Entry 8ADL (electron microscopy, 2.95 A resolution); this record covers chains A and F of the 22 polymer chains in the assembly.

== Chain A ==
Name: Restriction of telomere capping protein 1
From: Saccharomyces cerevisiae
UniProtKB: Q08281 (RTC1_YEAST); residue numbers follow UniProt; this construct covers 1-1341
Chain sequence (1341 residues; each row starts with the number of its first residue):
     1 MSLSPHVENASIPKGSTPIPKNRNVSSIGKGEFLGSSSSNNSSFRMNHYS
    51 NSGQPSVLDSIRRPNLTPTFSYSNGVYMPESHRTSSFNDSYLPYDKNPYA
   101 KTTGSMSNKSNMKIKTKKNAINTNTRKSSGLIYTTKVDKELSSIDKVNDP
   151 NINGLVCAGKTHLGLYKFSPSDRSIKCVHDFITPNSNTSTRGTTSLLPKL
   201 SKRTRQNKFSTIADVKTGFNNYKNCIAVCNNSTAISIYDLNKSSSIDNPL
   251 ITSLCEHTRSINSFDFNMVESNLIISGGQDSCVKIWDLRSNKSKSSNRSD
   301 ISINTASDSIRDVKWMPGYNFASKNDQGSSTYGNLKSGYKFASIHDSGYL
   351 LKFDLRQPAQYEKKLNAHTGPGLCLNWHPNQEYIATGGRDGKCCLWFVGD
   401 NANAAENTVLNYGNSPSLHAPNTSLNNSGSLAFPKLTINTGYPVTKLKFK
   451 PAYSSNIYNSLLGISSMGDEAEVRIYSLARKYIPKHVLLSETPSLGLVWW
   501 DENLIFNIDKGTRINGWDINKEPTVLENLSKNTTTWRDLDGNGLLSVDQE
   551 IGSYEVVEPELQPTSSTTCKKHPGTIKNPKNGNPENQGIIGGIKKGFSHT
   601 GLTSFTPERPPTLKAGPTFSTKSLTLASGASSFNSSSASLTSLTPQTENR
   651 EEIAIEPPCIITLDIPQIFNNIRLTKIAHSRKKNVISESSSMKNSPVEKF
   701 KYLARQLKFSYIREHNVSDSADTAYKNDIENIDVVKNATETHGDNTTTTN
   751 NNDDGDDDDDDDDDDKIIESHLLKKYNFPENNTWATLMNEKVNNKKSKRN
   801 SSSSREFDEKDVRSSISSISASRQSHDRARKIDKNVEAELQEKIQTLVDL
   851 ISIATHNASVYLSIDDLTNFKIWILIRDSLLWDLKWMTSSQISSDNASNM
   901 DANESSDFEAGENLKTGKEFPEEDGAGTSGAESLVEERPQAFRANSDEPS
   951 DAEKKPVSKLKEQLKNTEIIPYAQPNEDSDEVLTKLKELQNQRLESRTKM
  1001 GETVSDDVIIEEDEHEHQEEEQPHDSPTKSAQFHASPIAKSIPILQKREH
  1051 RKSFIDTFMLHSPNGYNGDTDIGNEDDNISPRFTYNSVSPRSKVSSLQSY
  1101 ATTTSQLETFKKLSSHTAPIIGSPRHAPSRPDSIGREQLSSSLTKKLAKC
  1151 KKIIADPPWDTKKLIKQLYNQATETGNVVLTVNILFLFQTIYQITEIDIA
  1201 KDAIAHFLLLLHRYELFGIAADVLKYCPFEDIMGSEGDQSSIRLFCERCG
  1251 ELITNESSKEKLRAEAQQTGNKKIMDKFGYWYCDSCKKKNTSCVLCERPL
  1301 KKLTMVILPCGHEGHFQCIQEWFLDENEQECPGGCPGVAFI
Unresolved in the structure: 1-127, 159-160, 183-210, 291-297, 323-336, 400-432, 557-653, 680-693, 713-835, 891-1153
Swiss-Prot annotation at these positions:
  - zinc finger: Cys1293 to Cys1335 (RING-type)
  - modified residue (Phosphoserine): Ser1036, Ser1080, Ser1087, Ser1089, Ser1123, Ser1133
Metal / ion sites: Zn2+ site 1: Cys1246, Cys1249, Cys1283, Cys1286; Zn2+ site 2: Cys1293, Cys1296, His1315, Cys1318; Zn2+ site 3: Cys1310, His1312, Cys1331, Cys1335

== Chain F ==
Name: Nucleoporin SEH1
From: Saccharomyces cerevisiae
UniProtKB: P53011 (SEH1_YEAST); residues 1-349 here = UniProt positions 1-349
Chain sequence (349 residues; row label = number of the first residue in the row):
     1 MQPFDSGHDDLVHDVVYDFYGRHVATCSSDQHIKVFKLDKDTSNWELSDS
    51 WRAHDSSIVAIDWASPEYGRIIASASYDKTVKLWEEDPDQEECSGRRWNK
   101 LCTLNDSKGSLYSVKFAPAHLGLKLACLGNDGILRLYDALEPSDLRSWTL
   151 TSEMKVLSIPPANHLQSDFCLSWCPSRFSPEKLAVSALEQAIIYQRGKDG
   201 KLHVAAKLPGHKSLIRSISWAPSIGRWYQLIATGCKDGRIRIFKITEKLS
   251 PLASEESLTNSNMFDNSADVDMDAQGRSDSNTEEKAELQSNLQVELLSEH
   301 DDHNGEVWSVSWNLTGTILSSAGDDGKVRLWKATYSNEFKCMSVITAQQ
Unresolved in the structure: 250-286, 349
Swiss-Prot annotation at these positions:
  - modified residue: Ser257 (Phosphoserine)

== How chain A and chain F interact ==
Contacting residue pairs (138; chain A residue first):
  Asn439(A) - Gln31(F)  hydrogen bond (backbone-side chain)
  Asn439(A) - Arg52(F)
  Asn439(A) - Asp55(F)
  Thr440(A) - Asp55(F)
  Gly441(A) - Asp55(F)
  Glu470(A) - Lys79(F)
  Arg474(A) - Tyr77(F)
  Arg480(A) - Asp10(F)  salt bridge
  Arg480(A) - Leu11(F)
  Tyr482(A) - Asp9(F)
  Tyr482(A) - Ser29(F)
  Tyr482(A) - Asp30(F)
  Ile483(A) - Asp10(F)
  Ile483(A) - Ser29(F)
  Val487(A) - Leu165(F)
  Leu489(A) - His164(F)
  Pro523(A) - Leu165(F)
  Pro523(A) - Gln166(F)
  Val525(A) - Leu165(F)  hydrophobic
  Leu526(A) - Leu11(F)  hydrophobic
  Glu527(A) - Trp308(F)
  Asn528(A) - Leu165(F)
  Asn528(A) - Gln166(F)
  Asn528(A) - Ser167(F)  hydrogen bond (side chain-backbone)
  Asn528(A) - Asp168(F)
  Asn528(A) - Arg216(F)  hydrogen bond
  Asn528(A) - Trp308(F)
  Leu529(A) - His13(F)
  Leu529(A) - Tyr77(F)
  Leu529(A) - Trp308(F)
  Ser530(A) - His13(F)  hydrogen bond (backbone-side chain)
  Ser530(A) - Trp308(F)
  Lys531(A) - Leu11(F)
  Lys531(A) - Trp308(F)
  Lys531(A) - Asp324(F)  salt bridge
  Asn532(A) - Trp308(F)
  Asn532(A) - Ser309(F)
  Asn532(A) - Ala322(F)
  Asn532(A) - Gly323(F)
  Thr533(A) - Val15(F)
  Thr533(A) - Ser309(F)
  Thr534(A) - Ser309(F)  hydrogen bond (backbone-side chain)
  Thr534(A) - Ser311(F)
  Thr534(A) - Ser320(F)
  Thr534(A) - Ala322(F)
  Thr535(A) - Val15(F)
  Thr535(A) - Tyr17(F)
  Thr535(A) - Ser311(F)
  Trp536(A) - Tyr17(F)
  Trp536(A) - Ser311(F)  hydrogen bond (side chain-backbone)
  Trp536(A) - Trp312(F)
  Trp536(A) - Asn313(F)
  Trp536(A) - Ile318(F)  hydrophobic
  Trp536(A) - Ser320(F)  hydrogen bond
  Trp536(A) - Leu330(F)  hydrophobic
  Arg537(A) - Met1(F)
  Arg537(A) - Tyr17(F)
  Arg537(A) - Tyr20(F)
  Arg537(A) - Gly21(F)  hydrogen bond (side chain-backbone)
  Arg537(A) - Arg22(F)
  Arg537(A) - Leu38(F)
  Arg537(A) - Leu314(F)
  Asp538(A) - Leu314(F)
  Leu539(A) - Asn313(F)  hydrogen bond (backbone-side chain)
  Leu539(A) - Leu314(F)  hydrophobic
  Leu539(A) - Thr315(F)
  Asn542(A) - Met1(F)
  Gly543(A) - Met1(F)
  Gly543(A) - Tyr17(F)  hydrogen bond (backbone-side chain)
  Leu544(A) - Tyr17(F)
  Leu544(A) - Ser320(F)
  Leu544(A) - Leu330(F)  hydrophobic
  Leu545(A) - Val15(F)  hydrophobic
  Leu545(A) - Tyr17(F)
  Leu545(A) - Val24(F)  hydrophobic
  Ser546(A) - Val328(F)
  Val547(A) - Val12(F)  hydrophobic
  Asp548(A) - Ala347(F)
  Gln549(A) - Leu11(F)
  Gln549(A) - Val12(F)  hydrogen bond (side chain-backbone)
  Glu550(A) - Leu11(F)
  Ile551(A) - Leu11(F)  hydrophobic
  Ile655(A) - Asp10(F)
  Pro657(A) - Asp5(F)
  Pro657(A) - Ser6(F)
  Pro657(A) - His8(F)
  Pro658(A) - Asp5(F)
  Pro658(A) - Ser6(F)  hydrogen bond (backbone-side chain)
  Pro658(A) - His8(F)
  Pro658(A) - Asp10(F)
  Pro658(A) - Val12(F)  hydrophobic
  Cys659(A) - Phe4(F)
  Cys659(A) - Asp5(F)
  Ile660(A) - Pro3(F)
  Ile660(A) - Phe4(F)  hydrogen bond (backbone-backbone)
  Ile660(A) - Ser6(F)
  Ile661(A) - Pro3(F)  hydrophobic
  Ile661(A) - Ala347(F)  hydrophobic
  Thr662(A) - Met1(F)
  Thr662(A) - Gln2(F)  hydrogen bond (side chain-backbone)
  Thr662(A) - Pro3(F)
  Thr662(A) - Phe4(F)
  Thr662(A) - Trp45(F)
  Leu663(A) - Ile345(F)  hydrophobic
  Phe669(A) - Ser343(F)
  Tyr1169(A) - Gly225(F)  hydrogen bond (side chain-backbone)
  Thr1173(A) - Ile224(F)  hydrogen bond (side chain-backbone)
  Thr1173(A) - Gly225(F)
  Thr1173(A) - Arg226(F)  hydrogen bond (backbone-side chain)
  Glu1174(A) - Tyr228(F)  hydrogen bond
  Val1178(A) - Ile224(F)  hydrophobic
  Val1178(A) - Thr315(F)
  Asp1198(A) - Leu249(F)
  Ile1199(A) - Gly225(F)
  Ile1199(A) - Arg226(F)
  Lys1201(A) - Phe178(F)
  Asp1202(A) - Ser176(F)  hydrogen bond
  Asp1202(A) - Arg177(F)  hydrogen bond (side chain-backbone)
  Asp1202(A) - Phe178(F)  hydrogen bond (side chain-backbone)
  Asp1202(A) - Ser179(F)
  Ala1203(A) - Ile224(F)
  Ala1203(A) - Gly225(F)
  Ala1205(A) - Arg177(F)
  His1206(A) - Pro175(F)  hydrogen bond (side chain-backbone)
  His1206(A) - Ile224(F)
  Leu1209(A) - Phe19(F)  hydrophobic
  Leu1209(A) - Arg177(F)
  Leu1210(A) - Leu314(F)  hydrophobic
  His1212(A) - Tyr20(F)
  Arg1213(A) - Phe19(F)  hydrogen bond (side chain-backbone)
  Arg1213(A) - Tyr20(F)
  Arg1213(A) - Leu314(F)
  Glu1215(A) - Arg22(F)  salt bridge
  Phe1217(A) - Tyr20(F)  hydrophobic
  Asp1231(A) - Phe178(F)
  Ile1232(A) - Arg177(F)
  Ile1232(A) - Phe178(F)
  Met1233(A) - Arg177(F)
Interface residues without a listed pair, chain A (75 interface residues in all): Ser128, His486, Glu656, Asp664, Thr1175, Gly1176, Thr1181, Val1182, Glu1196, Gly1234
Interface residues without a listed pair, chain F (80 interface residues in all): Asp14, Val16, Asp18, Thr26, Ser57, Val59, Tyr112, Asn163, Leu214, Pro222, Ser223, Trp227, Val310, Thr317, Leu319, Ser321, Gly326, Lys332, Met342

== Summary ==
The interface between chain A and chain F involves 75 residues on one side and 80 on the other; the contacts
include 23 hydrogen bonds and 3 salt bridges. Among the polar pairs are Arg480(A)-Asp10(F),
Lys531(A)-Asp324(F) and Glu1215(A)-Arg22(F).
Here chain A is Restriction of telomere capping protein 1 and chain F is Nucleoporin SEH1, both from
Saccharomyces cerevisiae. Entry 8ADL (Cryo-EM structure of the SEA complex) was determined by electron
microscopy (same publication as 8AE6).
